PDB entry 3Q8M | X-ray diffraction, 2.60 A resolution | chains A and H of the 4 polymer chains in the assembly

Chain A:
Name: Flap endonuclease 1
Source organism: Homo sapiens
Notes: EC 3.1.-.-; fragment: d181a
UniProt: P39748 (FEN1_HUMAN); numbering as in UniProt (aligned over 2-336)
Chain sequence (341 residues; each row starts with the number of its first residue):
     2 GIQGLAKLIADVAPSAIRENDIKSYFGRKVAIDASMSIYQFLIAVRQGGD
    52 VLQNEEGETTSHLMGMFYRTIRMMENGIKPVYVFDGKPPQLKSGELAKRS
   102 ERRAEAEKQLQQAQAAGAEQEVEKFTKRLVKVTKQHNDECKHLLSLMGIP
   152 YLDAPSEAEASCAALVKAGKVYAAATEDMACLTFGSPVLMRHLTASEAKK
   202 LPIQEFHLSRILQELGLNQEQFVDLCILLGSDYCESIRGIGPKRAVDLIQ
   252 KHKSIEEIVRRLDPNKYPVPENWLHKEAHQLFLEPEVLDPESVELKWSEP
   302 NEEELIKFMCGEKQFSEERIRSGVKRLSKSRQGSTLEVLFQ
Disordered / not traced: 337-342
Differences from the reference sequence: engineered mutation Ala181 (Asp in P39748); expression tag (337-342)
Ion coordination: K+ near Ile241 (its only coordinating residue here)
Swiss-Prot annotation at these positions:
  - region: Thr336 (Interaction with PCNA)
  - binding site (Mg(2+)): Asp34, Asp86, Glu158, Glu160, Asp179, Asp233
  - binding site (DNA): Arg47, Arg70, Glu158, Gly231, Asp233
  - modified residue: Arg19 (Symmetric dimethylarginine), Lys80 (N6-acetyllysine), Arg100 (Symmetric dimethylarginine), Arg104 (Symmetric dimethylarginine), Ser187 (Phosphoserine), Arg192 (Symmetric dimethylarginine), Ser197 (Phosphoserine), Ser255 (Phosphoserine), Ser293 (Phosphoserine), Ser335 (Phosphoserine), Thr336 (Phosphothreonine)
  - mutagenesis: Arg29 (R29A: No significant effect on exonuclease activity or flap endonuclease activity), Asp34 (D34A: Loss of flap endonuclease activity but substrate binding activity is retained), Arg47 (R47A: Significantly reduced exonuclease activity and reduced substrate binding. The positions of the cleavage sites are also shifted), Arg70 (R70A: Loss of exonuclease activity and reduced endonuclease activity. Reduced substrate binding), Arg73 (R73A: No significant effect on exonuclease activity or flap endonuclease activity), Lys80 (K80A: No significant effect on exonuclease activity or flap endonuclease activity), Asp86 (D86A: Loss of flap endonuclease activity but substrate binding activity is retained), Arg103 (R103A: No effect on flap endonuclease activity or substrate binding), Glu158 (E158A: Loss of flap endonuclease activity and substrate binding), Asp179 (D179A: No effect on flap endonuclease activity or substrate binding), Ser187 (S187A: Fails to translocate from nucleoli to the nuclear plasma; S187D: Diminishes nucleolar localization), Arg192 (R192K: Impairs ability to localize to sites of DNA replication or repair), 2 further mutagenesis entries in UniProt
Reported in the primary citation:
  - binding site for the 12-nt DNA strand (chain H): Tyr40
  - mutagenesis - D181A: decreased binding to Ca2+
  - catalytic residues: Lys93, Arg100 (proposed by the authors, not directly observed)
  - catalytic residues: Tyr40
  - mutagenesis - Y40A (20-fold), R47A (30-fold), K93A (>400-fold), R100A (>400-fold), R104A, R129A (1.5-fold): decreased catalytic activity

Chain H:
Molecule: 12-nt DNA strand
Sequence (12 nucleotides; numbered 1 to 12; the number before each row is that of its first residue):
     1 TTGAGGCAGAGT

How chain A and chain H interact:
Residue-residue contacts (5):
  Gly2(A) - DT2(H)  phosphate contact
  Tyr40(A) - DT1(H)  hydrogen bond to the base
  Arg100(A) - DT1(H)  sugar contact
  Glu178(A) - DG3(H)  phosphate contact
  Arg192(A) - DG3(H)  salt bridge to the phosphate
Other interface residues (no listed pair), chain A (11 interface residues in all): Ala7, Lys8, Glu96, Arg103, Asp233, Arg245
Other interface residues (no listed pair), chain H (5 interface residues in all): DA4, DG11

Overview:
Chain A and chain H form an interface of 11 and 5 residues respectively; the contacts include 1 hydrogen bond
and 1 salt bridge. Among the polar pairs are Tyr40(A)-DT1(H) and Arg192(A)-DG3(H). From the paper: catalytic
residues Lys93(A), Arg100(A) and Tyr40(A); Y40A, R47A and K93A of chain A, among others, reduce catalytic
activity; 7 substitutions were tested in all.
Here chain A is Flap endonuclease 1 (Homo sapiens) and chain H is a 12-nt DNA strand. Entry 3Q8M (Crystal
Structure of Human Flap Endonuclease FEN1 (D181A) in complex with substrate 5'-flap DNA and K+) was determined
by X-ray diffraction (same publication as 3Q8K).
